Entry 1QZR (X-ray diffraction, 1.90 A resolution); this record covers chains A and B.

# Chain A (and B)
Name: DNA topoisomerase II
From: Saccharomyces cerevisiae
Notes: EC 5.99.1.3; fragment: N-terminal ATPase Region; chain B of this document is another copy of the same molecule, construct and numbering; everything in this record applies to it too
UniProtKB: P06786 (TOP2_YEAST); residues 1-413 here = UniProt positions 1-413
Amino-acid sequence (418 residues; row label = number of the first residue in the row; numbers below 1 keep their minus sign (Gly-4 is residue -4)):
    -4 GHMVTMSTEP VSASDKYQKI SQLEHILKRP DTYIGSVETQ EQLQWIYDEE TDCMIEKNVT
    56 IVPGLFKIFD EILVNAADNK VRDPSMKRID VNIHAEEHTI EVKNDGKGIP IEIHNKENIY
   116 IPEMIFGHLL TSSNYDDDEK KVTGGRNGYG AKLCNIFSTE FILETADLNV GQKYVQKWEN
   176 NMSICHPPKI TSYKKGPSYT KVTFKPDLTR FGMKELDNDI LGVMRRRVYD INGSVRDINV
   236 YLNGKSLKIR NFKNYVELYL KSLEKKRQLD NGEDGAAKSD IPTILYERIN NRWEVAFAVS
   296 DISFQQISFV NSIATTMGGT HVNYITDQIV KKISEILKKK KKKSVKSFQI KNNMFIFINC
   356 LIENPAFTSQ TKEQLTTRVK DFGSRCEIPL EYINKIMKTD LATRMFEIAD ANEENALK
Not modelled in the structure: -4 to 6, 259-275, 335-339, 411-413 (chain B: -4 to 7, 261-275, 335-339, 406-413)
Differences from the reference sequence: cloning artifact (-4 to 0)
Swiss-Prot annotation at these positions:
  - region: Lys333 to Lys336 (Interaction with DNA)
  - binding site (ATP): Asn70, Asn99, Ser127 to Asn129, Gly140 to Lys147, Gln365 to Lys367
Bound ions: Mg2+: Asn70 (together with AMP-PNP)
Ligand contacts:
  - AMP-PNP (ANP; phosphoaminophosphonic acid-adenylate ester): Glu66, Asn70, Ala71, Asp73, Asn74, Arg77, Asn99, Ile104, Ile120, Phe121, Thr126, Ser127, Ser128, Asn129, Gly139, Gly140, Arg141, Asn142, Gly143, Tyr144, Gly145, Ala146, Lys147, Thr195, Gln365, Lys367
  - icrf-187 (CDX; (S)-4,4'-(1-methyl-1,2-ethanediyl)bis-2,6-piperazinedione): His20, Thr27, Tyr28, Asn142, Tyr144, Leu148, Gln365
From the paper describing this entry:
  - binding site for icrf-187: Thr27, Tyr28, Asn142, Tyr144, Leu148, Gln365
  - contacts within the chain: His20-Tyr28 (hydrogen bond), Asp132-Arg141 (salt bridge), Tyr28-Leu148, Tyr144-Leu148, Leu148-Gln365
  - binding site for AMP-PNP: Arg141, Gln365

# Interface between chain A and chain B
Residue-residue contacts - 108 pairs, chain A then chain B:
  Ala8(A) with Glu107(B); Ile116(B), hydrophobic
  Ser9(A) with His109(B), hydrogen bond (backbone-side chain); Asn110(B), hydrogen bond (side chain-backbone)
  Lys11(A) with Ser127(B); Ser128(B), hydrogen bond (side chain-backbone)
  Tyr12(A) with Arg77(B); Pro105(B); His109(B), hydrogen bond (backbone-side chain); Ile116(B), hydrophobic; Met119(B); Ile120(B), hydrophobic; Ser127(B)
  Gln13(A) with Met119(B); Leu125(B); Thr126(B); Ser127(B), hydrogen bond (backbone-backbone); Tyr130(B)
  Lys14(A) with Glu112(B), salt bridge; Met119(B); Leu125(B); Thr126(B)
  Ile15(A) with Leu125(B), hydrogen bond (backbone-backbone); Tyr130(B)
  Ser16(A) with Leu125(B)
  Gln17(A) with Gln17(B), hydrogen bond; Leu125(B)
  His20(A) with Leu125(B); Asn142(B), hydrogen bond
  Lys23(A) with Tyr130(B), hydrogen bond (side chain-backbone)
  Arg24(A) with Asn129(B), hydrogen bond (side chain-backbone); Tyr130(B); Asp132(B), salt bridge; Arg141(B), hydrogen bond (side chain-backbone); Asn142(B), hydrogen bond
  Asp26(A) with Ala361(B)
  Thr27(A) with Thr363(B); Ser364(B)
  Glu33(A) with Arg373(B), salt bridge
  Thr34(A) with Arg373(B), hydrogen bond (backbone-side chain)
  Gln35(A) with Arg373(B)
  Arg77(A) with Lys11(B); Tyr12(B)
  Pro105(A) with Ala8(B), hydrophobic; Lys11(B); Tyr12(B)
  Glu107(A) with Ala8(B)
  Ile108(A) with Ser9(B)
  His109(A) with Ser9(B), hydrogen bond (side chain-backbone); Tyr12(B), hydrogen bond (side chain-backbone)
  Asn110(A) with Ser9(B), hydrogen bond (backbone-side chain)
  Glu112(A) with Lys14(B)
  Ile116(A) with Ala8(B), hydrophobic; Tyr12(B), hydrophobic
  Met119(A) with Tyr12(B); Gln13(B); Lys14(B)
  Ile120(A) with Tyr12(B), hydrophobic
  His123(A) with Lys14(B)
  Leu125(A) with Gln13(B); Lys14(B); Ile15(B), hydrogen bond (backbone-backbone); Ser16(B); Gln17(B); His20(B)
  Thr126(A) with Gln13(B); Lys14(B)
  Ser127(A) with Lys11(B); Tyr12(B); Gln13(B), hydrogen bond (backbone-backbone)
  Ser128(A) with Lys11(B); Tyr12(B)
  Asn129(A) with Arg24(B), hydrogen bond (backbone-side chain)
  Tyr130(A) with Gln13(B); Ile15(B), hydrophobic; Lys23(B), hydrogen bond (backbone-side chain); Arg24(B)
  Asp132(A) with Arg24(B), salt bridge
  Arg141(A) with Arg24(B), hydrogen bond (backbone-side chain)
  Asn142(A) with His20(B); Arg24(B)
  Tyr144(A) with His20(B)
  Asp296(A) with Lys341(B)
  Ile297(A) with Lys341(B); Phe343(B)
  Met312(A) with Gln369(B)
  Lys341(A) with Asp296(B); Asn348(B), hydrogen bond
  Phe343(A) with Ile297(B); Phe343(B), hydrophobic; Gln344(B); Asn347(B)
  Gln344(A) with Gln344(B), hydrogen bond
  Asn347(A) with Phe343(B); Asn347(B)
  Asn348(A) with Lys341(B), hydrogen bond
  Ala361(A) with Asp26(B)
  Thr363(A) with Thr27(B); Ser364(B)
  Ser364(A) with Thr27(B); Thr363(B)
  Gln365(A) with Thr27(B)
  Gln369(A) with Met312(B)
  Arg373(A) with Glu33(B), salt bridge; Thr34(B), hydrogen bond (side chain-backbone); Gln35(B)
  Arg399(A) with Lys341(B)
  Asn410(A) with Glu402(B)
Other interface residues (no listed pair), chain A (62 interface residues in all): Tyr28, Lys102, Leu124, Ser298, Phe362, Thr371, Lys375, Ile403
Other interface residues (no listed pair), chain B (59 interface residues in all): Tyr28, Ile108, His123, Asp131, Tyr144, Ser298, Phe362, Gln365, Thr371, Arg399
The authors on this interface:
  - residue pairs: His20(A)-Asn142(B) (hydrogen bond), Asn142(A)-His20(B) (hydrogen bond)

# Overview
62 residues of chain A face 59 of chain B across their interface; the contacts include 25 hydrogen bonds and 5
salt bridges. Among the polar pairs are Lys14(A)-Glu112(B), Arg24(A)-Asp132(B) and Glu33(A)-Arg373(B). The
authors report hydrogen bonds between His20(A) and Asn142(B) and Asn142(A) and His20(B). From the paper: a
binding site for icrf-187 at Thr27(A), Tyr28(A) and Asn142(A) among others; a binding site for AMP-PNP at
Arg141(A) and Gln365(A).
Both chains are DNA topoisomerase II (Saccharomyces cerevisiae). Entry 1QZR (Crystal structure of the atpase
region of saccharomyces cerevisiae topoisomerase II bound to icrf-187 (dexrazoxane)) was determined by X-ray
diffraction together with 1PVG from the same study.
